7UWB - chains g and h of the 31 polymer chains in the assembly; structure by electron microscopy, 3.90 A resolution.

[Chain g (and h)]
Name: V-type proton ATPase subunit c
Organism: Citrus limon
Notes: chain h of this document is another copy of the same molecule, construct and numbering; everything in this record applies to it too
Reference sequence: P0DH92 (VATL1_ARATH); numbering as in UniProt (aligned over 1-164)
Sequence (164 residues; each row starts with the number of its first residue):
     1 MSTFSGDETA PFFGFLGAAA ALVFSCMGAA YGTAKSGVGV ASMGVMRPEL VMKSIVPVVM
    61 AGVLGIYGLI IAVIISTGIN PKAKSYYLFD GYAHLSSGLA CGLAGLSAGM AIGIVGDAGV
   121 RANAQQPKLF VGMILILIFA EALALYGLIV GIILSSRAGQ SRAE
Unresolved in the structure: 1-7, 161-164 (chain h: 1-7, 163-164)

[Interface between chain g and chain h]
Residue-residue contacts - 19 pairs, chain g then chain h:
  F12(g) - Y92(h)  hydrophobic
  F15(g) - A93(h)  hydrophobic
  F15(g) - S96(h)
  L16(g) - S96(h)
  A19(g) - S96(h)
  A19(g) - A100(h)
  V23(g) - L103(h)  hydrophobic
  C26(g) - A104(h)  hydrophobic
  M27(g) - S107(h)
  A30(g) - S107(h)
  A30(g) - A111(h)
  A34(g) - A111(h)  hydrophobic
  A41(g) - A118(h)  hydrophobic
  A41(g) - A122(h)
  G44(g) - Q126(h)
  V45(g) - Q125(h)
  P48(g) - L129(h)  hydrophobic
  V59(g) - F139(h)  hydrophobic
  P81(g) - Q160(h)
Interface residues without a listed pair, chain g (19 interface residues in all): P11, L22, V38, V51
Interface residues without a listed pair, chain h (19 interface residues in all): F89, A108, I114, G119

[Summary]
The chain g/chain h interface involves 19 residues from each chain.
Both chains are V-type proton ATPase subunit c (Citrus limon). Entry 7UWB (Citrus V-ATPase State 2,
Highest-Resolution Class) was determined by electron microscopy (same publication as 7UW9, 7UWA, 7UWC and
7UWD).
